PDB entry 8IGQ | electron microscopy, 5.70 A resolution (low resolution: residue-level contacts below are approximate; hydrogen-bond / salt-bridge calls are withheld) | chains E and D of the 5 polymer chains in the assembly

[Chain E]
Name: Probable endopeptidase MT2245
From: Mycobacterium tuberculosis
Notes: EC 3.4.-.-
Reference sequence: P9WHU2 (Y2190_MYCTO); residue numbers follow UniProt; this construct covers 1-385
Chain sequence (385 residues; each row starts with the number of its first residue):
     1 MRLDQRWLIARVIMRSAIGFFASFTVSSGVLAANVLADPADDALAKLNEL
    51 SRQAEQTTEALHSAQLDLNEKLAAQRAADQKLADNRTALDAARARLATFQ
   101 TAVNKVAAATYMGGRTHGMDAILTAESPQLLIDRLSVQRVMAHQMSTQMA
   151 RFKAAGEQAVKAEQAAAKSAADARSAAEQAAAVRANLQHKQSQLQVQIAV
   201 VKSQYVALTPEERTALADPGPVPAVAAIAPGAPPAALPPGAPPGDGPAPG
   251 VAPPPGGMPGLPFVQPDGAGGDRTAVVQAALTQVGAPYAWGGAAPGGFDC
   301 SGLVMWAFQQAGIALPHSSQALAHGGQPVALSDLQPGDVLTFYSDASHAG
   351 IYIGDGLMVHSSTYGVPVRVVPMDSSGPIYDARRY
Disordered / not traced: 1-62, 189-385
Curated features (UniProtKB/Swiss-Prot):
  - active site: Cys300 (Nucleophile), His348 (Proton acceptor), His360

[Chain D]
Name: Cell division protein FtsX
From: Mycobacterium tuberculosis
Reference sequence: A0A045GRS5 (A0A045GRS5_MYCTX); residue numbers follow UniProt; this construct covers 1-297
Chain sequence (297 residues; row label = number of the first residue in the row):
     1 MRFGFLLNEVLTGFRRNVTMTIAMILTTAISVGLFGGGMLVVRLADSSRA
    51 IYLDRVESQVFLTEDVSANDSSCDTTACKALREKIETRSDVKAVRFLNRQ
   101 QAYDDAIRKFPQFKDVAGKDSFPASFIVKLENPEQHKDFDTAMKGQPGVL
   151 DVLNQKELIDRLFAVLDGLSNAAFAVALVQAIGAILLIANMVQVAAYTRR
   201 TEIGIMRLVGASRWYTQLPFLVEAMLAATMGVGIAVAGLMVVRALFLENA
   251 LNQFYQANLIAKVDYADILFITPWLLLLGVAMSGLTAYLTLRLYVRR
Disordered / not traced: 296-297
Disulfide bonds: Cys73-Cys78

[How chain E and chain D interact]
Contacting residue pairs (41; chain E residue first):
  Thr101(E) with Asp115(D)
  Ala102(E) with Asp115(D)
  Lys105(E) with Asp115(D)
  Val106(E) with Asp115(D)
  Ala109(E) with Gln112(D); Phe113(D); Lys114(D)
  Gly114(E) with Phe110(D); Gln112(D)
  Arg115(E) with Phe110(D)
  Thr116(E) with Phe110(D); Gln112(D)
  Met119(E) with Leu162(D)
  Asp120(E) with Leu162(D)
  Ile122(E) with Leu259(D)
  Ala125(E) with Ala257(D)
  Pro128(E) with Arg55(D); Asn258(D)
  Gln129(E) with Tyr52(D); Arg55(D); Glu57(D)
  Ile132(E) with Tyr52(D)
  Asp133(E) with Asp105(D); Lys109(D)
  Arg134(E) with Phe110(D)
  Ser136(E) with Gln155(D)
  Val137(E) with Ala106(D)
  Arg139(E) with Gln59(D); Phe61(D); Asp151(D); Leu153(D); Asn154(D)
  Val140(E) with Phe61(D); Phe122(D)
  Met141(E) with Phe113(D); Val116(D)
  His143(E) with Leu150(D)
  Gln144(E) with Val116(D); Asp120(D); Ser121(D)
  Arg151(E) with Asp120(D)
Interface residues without a listed pair, chain E (31 interface residues in all): Thr110, Tyr111, Gly118, Glu126, Leu135, Gln138
Interface residues without a listed pair, chain D (30 interface residues in all): Ile51, Pro123, Lys156, Arg161

[Summary]
31 residues of chain E and 30 residues of chain D are in contact. From UniProt: 3 active-site residues on
chain E.
Here chain E is Probable endopeptidase MT2245 and chain D is Cell division protein FtsX, both from
Mycobacterium tuberculosis. Entry 8IGQ (Cryo-EM structure of Mycobacterium tuberculosis ADP bound FtsEX/RipC
complex in peptidisc) was determined by electron microscopy (same publication as 8IDB, 8IDC, 8IDD and 8JIA).
